Entry 7A6K (X-ray diffraction, 2.00 A resolution); this record covers chain A.

== Chain A ==
Molecule: Epidermal growth factor receptor
Source organism: Homo sapiens
Notes: EC 2.7.10.1
Reference sequence: P00533 (EGFR_HUMAN); numbering as in UniProt (aligned over 695-1022)
Sequence (333 residues; numbered 690 to 1022; the number before each row is that of its first residue):
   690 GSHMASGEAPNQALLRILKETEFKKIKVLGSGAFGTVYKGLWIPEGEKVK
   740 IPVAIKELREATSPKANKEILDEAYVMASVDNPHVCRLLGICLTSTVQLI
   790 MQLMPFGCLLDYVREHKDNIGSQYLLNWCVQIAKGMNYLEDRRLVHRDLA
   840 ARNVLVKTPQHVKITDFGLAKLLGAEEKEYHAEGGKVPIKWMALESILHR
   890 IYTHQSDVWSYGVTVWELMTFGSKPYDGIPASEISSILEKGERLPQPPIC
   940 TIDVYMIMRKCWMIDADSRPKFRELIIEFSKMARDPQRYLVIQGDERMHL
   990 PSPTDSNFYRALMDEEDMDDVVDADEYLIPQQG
Disordered / not traced: 690-699, 753-757, 861-874, 985-1022
Glycans and other covalent adducts: Mobocertinib, bound form (R28) linked to C797
Sequence notes: expression tag (690-694); engineered mutation M790 (Thr in P00533), R948 (Val in P00533)
Residues lining bound ligands: Mobocertinib, bound form (R28; propan-2-yl 2-[[4-[2-(dimethylamino)ethyl-methyl-amino]-2-methoxy-5-(propanoylamino)phenyl]amino]-4-(1-methylindol-3-yl)pyrimidine-5-carboxylate): L718, G719, V726, A743, I744, K745, L788, M790, Q791, L792, M793, P794, G796, D800, R841, N842, L844, T854, D855
UniProt features mapped onto this chain:
  - active site: D837 (Proton acceptor)
  - binding site (ATP): L718 to V726, K745, D855
  - site: Y1016 (Important for interaction with PIK3C2B)
  - modified residue: S695 (Phosphoserine), K745 (N6-(2-hydroxyisobutyryl)lysine), Y869 (Phosphotyrosine), S991 (Phosphoserine), S995 (Phosphoserine), Y998 (Phosphotyrosine), Y1016 (Phosphotyrosine)
  - cross-link (Glycyl lysine isopeptide (Lys-Gly)): K716 (interchain with G-Cter in ubiquitin), K737 (interchain with G-Cter in ubiquitin), K754 (interchain with G-Cter in ubiquitin), K757 (interchain with G-Cter in ubiquitin), K867 (interchain with G-Cter in ubiquitin), K929 (interchain with G-Cter in ubiquitin), K960 (interchain with G-Cter in ubiquitin), K970 (interchain with G-Cter in ubiquitin)
  - natural variant: E709 (E709A: Found in a lung cancer sample; E709G: Found in a lung cancer sample; E709K: Found in a lung cancer sample), G719 (G719A: Found in a lung cancer sample; G719C: Found in a lung cancer sample; G719D: Found in a lung cancer sample; G719S: Found in a lung cancer sample), G724 (G724S: Found in a lung cancer sample), E734 (E734K: Found in a lung cancer sample), E746 to S752 (sequence variant, change not given here; Found in a lung cancer sample), E746 to T751 (sequence variant, change not given here; Found in a lung cancer sample), E746 to A750 (deletion: Found in a lung cancer sample), E746 (deletion: Found in a lung cancer sample), L747 to T751 (deletion: Found in a lung cancer sample), L747 to E749 (deletion: Found in a lung cancer sample), L747 (L747F: Found in a lung cancer sample), R748 (R748P: Found in a lung cancer sample), 12 further natural variant entries in UniProt
  - mutagenesis: P699 (P699A: Reduced phosphorylation), N700 (N700A: Abolishes phosphorylation), L704 (L704A: Abolishes phosphorylation), R705 (R705A: Abolishes phosphorylation), I706 (I706A: Abolishes phosphorylation), K745 (K745A/M: Abolishes kinase activity), D974 (D974A: Strongly reduced phosphorylation), R977 (R977A: Reduced phosphorylation), E1005 to D1006 (Constitutively activated kinase), Y1016 (Y1016F: 50% decrease in interaction with PIK3C2B. 65% decrease in interaction with PIK3C2B; when associated with F-1197. Abolishes interaction with PIK3C2B; when associated with F-1197 and F-1092)

== Overview ==
Mobocertinib, bound form is covalently linked to C797. UniProt lists active-site residue D837, 11 ATP-binding
residues and 11 mutagenesis sites.
Chain A is Epidermal growth factor receptor (Homo sapiens); the structure, Crystal Structure of
EGFR-T790M/V948R in Complex with TAK-788, was determined by X-ray diffraction (same publication as 7A6I, 7A6J
and 7B85).
